4OPK - chains A and B; structure by X-ray diffraction, 1.54 A resolution.

== Chain A ==
Name: Ribonuclease H
From: Bacillus halodurans
Notes: EC 3.1.26.4
UniProt: Q9KEI9 (RNH1_BACHD); numbering as in UniProt (aligned over 59-196)
Chain sequence (142 residues; each row starts with the number of its first residue):
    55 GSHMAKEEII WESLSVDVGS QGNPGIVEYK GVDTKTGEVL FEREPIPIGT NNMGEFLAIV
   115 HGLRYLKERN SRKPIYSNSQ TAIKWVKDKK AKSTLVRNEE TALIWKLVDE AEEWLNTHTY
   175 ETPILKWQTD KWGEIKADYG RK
Unresolved in the structure: 55-61, 195-196
Construct notes: expression tag (55-58); engineered mutation Asn-132 (Asp in Q9KEI9)
UniProt features mapped onto this chain:
  - binding site (Mg(2+)): Asp-71, Glu-109, Asp-192
  - mutagenesis: Glu-109 (E109Q: Loss of activity), Glu-188 (E188A: Strongly reduces activity; E188Q: No effect), Asp-192 (D192N: Strongly reduced activity with manganese. Loss of activity with magnesium)
What the authors report for this chain:
  - catalytic residues: Glu-109, Asn-132 (citing earlier work)

== Chain B ==
Molecule: 12-nt DNA strand
Sequence (12 nucleotides; each row starts with the number of its first residue):
     1 CGCGAAXTCG CG
Modified residues: USM (2'-S-methyl-2'-thiouridine 5'-(dihydrogen phosphate)) at position 7

== Interface between chain A and chain B ==
Residue-residue contacts (9):
  Val-72(A) with DG12(B), sugar contact
  Gly-73(A) with DG12(B), phosphate contact
  Ser-74(A) with DG12(B), hydrogen bond to the phosphate
  Asn-105(A) with DC11(B), base contact; DG12(B), sugar contact
  Asn-132(A) with DC11(B), hydrogen bond to the phosphate; DG12(B), hydrogen bond to the phosphate
  Thr-183(A) with DC11(B), hydrogen bond to the phosphate
  Asp-192(A) with DG12(B), phosphate contact
Interface residues without a listed pair, chain A (10 interface residues in all): Asn-77, Ile-189, Tyr-193
Interface residues without a listed pair, chain B (3 interface residues in all): DG10

== In short ==
Chain A and chain B form an interface of 10 and 3 residues respectively, with 4 hydrogen bonds. Among the
polar pairs are Ser-74(A)/DG12(B), Asn-132(A)/DC11(B) and Asn-132(A)/DG12(B). UniProt lists 3 Mg2+-binding
residues and 3 mutagenesis sites on chain A. From the paper: catalytic residues Glu-109(A) and Asn-132(A).
Here chain A is Ribonuclease H (Bacillus halodurans) and chain B is a 12-nt DNA strand. Entry 4OPK
(Bh-RNaseH:2'-SMe-DNA complex) was determined by X-ray diffraction, deposited together with 4OPJ.
